Entry 5NER (electron microscopy, 11.50 A resolution (very low resolution: no residue pairs are listed; an interface is given only as per-side residue counts)); this record covers chains 2 and 3 of the 6 polymer chains in the assembly.

Chain 2:
Molecule: O PanAsia VP2
From: Foot-and-mouth disease virus
Reference sequence: A0A1B0SZV3 (A0A1B0SZV3_9PICO); residues 5-218 here correspond to UniProt positions 90-303 (UniProt number = residue number + 85)
Chain sequence (214 residues; row label = number of the first residue in the row):
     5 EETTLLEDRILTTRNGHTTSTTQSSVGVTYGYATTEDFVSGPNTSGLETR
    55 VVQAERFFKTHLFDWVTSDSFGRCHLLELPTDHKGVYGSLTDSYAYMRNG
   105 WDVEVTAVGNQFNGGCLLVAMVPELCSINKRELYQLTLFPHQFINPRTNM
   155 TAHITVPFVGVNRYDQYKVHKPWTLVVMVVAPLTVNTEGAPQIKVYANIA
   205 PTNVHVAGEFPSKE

Chain 3:
Molecule: O PanAsia VP3
From: Foot-and-mouth disease virus
Reference sequence: J3T9N5 (J3T9N5_9PICO); residues 1-220 here correspond to UniProt positions 305-524 (UniProt number = residue number + 304)
Chain sequence (220 residues; each row starts with the number of its first residue):
     1 GIFPVACSDGYGGLVTTDPKTADPAYGKVFNPPRNMLPGRFTNFLDVAEA
    51 CPTFLRFEGDVPYVTTKTDSDRILAQFDLSLAAKHMSNTFLAGLAQYYTQ
   101 YSGTINLHFMFTGPTDAKARYMIAYAPPGMEPPKTPEAAAHCIHAEWDTG
   151 LNSKFTFSIPYLSAADYAYTASDTAETTNVQGWVCLFQITHGKADGDALV
   201 VLASAGKDFELRLPVDARTQ
Differences from the reference sequence: engineered mutation Arg56 (His360 in J3T9N5)

How chain 2 and chain 3 interact:
At this resolution (12 A) residue pairs are not listed: 34 residues of chain 2 and 34 of chain 3 lie at the interface.

Overview:
Chain 2 and chain 3 each contribute 34 residues to their interface.
Here chain 2 is O PanAsia VP2 and chain 3 is O PanAsia VP3, both from Foot-and-mouth disease virus. Entry 5NER
(Localised reconstruction of alpha v beta 6 bound to Foot and Mouth Disease Virus O PanAsia ...) was
determined by electron microscopy (same publication as 5NE4, 5NED, 5NEJ, 5NEM and 5NET).
